3GTJ - chains B and R of the 13 polymer chains in the assembly; structure by X-ray diffraction, 3.42 A resolution.

# Chain B
Name: DNA-directed RNA polymerase II subunit RPB2
From: Saccharomyces cerevisiae
Notes: EC 2.7.7.6; fragment: DNA-directed RNA polymerase II 140 kDa polypeptide
Reference sequence: P08518 (RPB2_YEAST); numbering as in UniProt (aligned over 1-1224)
Chain sequence (1224 residues; row label = number of the first residue in the row):
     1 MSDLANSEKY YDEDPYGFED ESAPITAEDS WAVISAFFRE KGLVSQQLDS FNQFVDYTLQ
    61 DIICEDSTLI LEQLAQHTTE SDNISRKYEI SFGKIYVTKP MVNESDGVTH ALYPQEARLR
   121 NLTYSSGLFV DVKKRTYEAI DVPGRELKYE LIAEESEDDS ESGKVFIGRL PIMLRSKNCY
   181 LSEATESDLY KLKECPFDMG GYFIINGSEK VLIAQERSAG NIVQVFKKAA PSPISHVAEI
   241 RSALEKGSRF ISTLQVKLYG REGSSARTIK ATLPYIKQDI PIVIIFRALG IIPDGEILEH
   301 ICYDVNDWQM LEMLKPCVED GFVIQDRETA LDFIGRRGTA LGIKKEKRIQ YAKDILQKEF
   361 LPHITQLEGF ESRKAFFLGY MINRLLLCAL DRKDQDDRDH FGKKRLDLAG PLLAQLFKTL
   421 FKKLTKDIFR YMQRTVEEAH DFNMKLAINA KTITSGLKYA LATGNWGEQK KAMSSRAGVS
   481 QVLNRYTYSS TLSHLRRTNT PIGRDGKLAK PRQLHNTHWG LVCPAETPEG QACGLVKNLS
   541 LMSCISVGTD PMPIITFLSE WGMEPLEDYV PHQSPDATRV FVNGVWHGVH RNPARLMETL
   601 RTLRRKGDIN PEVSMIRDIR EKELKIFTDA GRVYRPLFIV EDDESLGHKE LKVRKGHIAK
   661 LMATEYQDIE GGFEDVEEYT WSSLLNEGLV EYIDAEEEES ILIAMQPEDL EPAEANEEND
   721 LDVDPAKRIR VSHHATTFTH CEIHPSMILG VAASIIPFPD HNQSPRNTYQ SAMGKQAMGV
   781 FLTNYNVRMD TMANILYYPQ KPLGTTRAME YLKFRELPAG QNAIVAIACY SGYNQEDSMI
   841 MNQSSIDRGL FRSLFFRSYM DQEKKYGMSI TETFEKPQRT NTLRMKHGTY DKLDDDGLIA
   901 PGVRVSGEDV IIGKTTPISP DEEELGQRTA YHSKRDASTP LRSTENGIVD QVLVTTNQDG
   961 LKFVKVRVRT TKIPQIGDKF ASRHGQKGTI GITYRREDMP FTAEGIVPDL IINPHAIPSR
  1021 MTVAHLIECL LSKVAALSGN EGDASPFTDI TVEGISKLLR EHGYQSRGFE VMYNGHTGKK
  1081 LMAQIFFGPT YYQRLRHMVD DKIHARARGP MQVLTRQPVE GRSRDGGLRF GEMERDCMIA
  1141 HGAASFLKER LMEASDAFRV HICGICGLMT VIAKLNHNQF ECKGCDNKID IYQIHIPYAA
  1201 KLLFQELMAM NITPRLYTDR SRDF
Unresolved in the structure: 1-19, 135-163, 503-508, 920-932, 1221-1224
Bound ions: Zn2+: Cys1163, Cys1166, Cys1182, Cys1185

# Chain R
Molecule: 13-nt RNA strand
Notes: fragment: RNA strand
Sequence (13 nucleotides; numbered 1 to 13; the number before each row is that of its first residue):
     1 AUCGAGAGGA UGC
Unresolved in the structure: 13

# Chain B / chain R interface
Contacting residue pairs - 19 pairs, chain B then chain R:
  Lys471(B) - G4(R)  hydrogen bond to the sugar
  Arg476(B) - A5(R)  salt bridge to the phosphate
  Gln481(B) - G6(R)  hydrogen bond to the phosphate
  Gln481(B) - A7(R)  phosphate contact
  Glu529(B) - G9(R)  phosphate contact
  Glu529(B) - A10(R)  phosphate contact
  Glu529(B) - G12(R)  base contact
  Gly530(B) - G12(R)  base contact
  Gln531(B) - G8(R)  base contact
  Tyr769(B) - G12(R)  hydrogen bond to the sugar
  Gln776(B) - G8(R)  hydrogen bond to the phosphate
  Gln776(B) - G9(R)  hydrogen bond to the phosphate
  Lys987(B) - A10(R)  salt bridge to the phosphate
  Lys987(B) - U11(R)  salt bridge to the phosphate
  His1097(B) - G9(R)  sugar contact
  Gln1112(B) - U2(R)  phosphate contact
  Val1113(B) - A1(R)  sugar contact
  Arg1124(B) - A1(R)  phosphate contact
  Arg1124(B) - U2(R)  salt bridge to the phosphate
Interface residues without a listed pair, chain B (18 interface residues in all): Asn465, Gly478, Pro528, Ala772, Lys979

# Summary
The interface between chain B and chain R involves 18 residues on one side and 11 on the other, with 5
hydrogen bonds and 4 salt bridges. Among the polar pairs are Lys471(B)-G4(R), Tyr769(B)-G12(R) and
Gln481(B)-G6(R). Cys1163(B), Cys1166(B), Cys1182(B) and Cys1185(B) coordinate Zn2+.
Here chain B is DNA-directed RNA polymerase II subunit RPB2 (Saccharomyces cerevisiae) and chain R is a 13-nt
RNA strand. Entry 3GTJ (Backtracked RNA polymerase II complex with 13mer RNA) was determined by X-ray
diffraction (same publication as 3GTG, 3GTK, 3GTL, 3GTM, 3GTO, 3GTP and 3GTQ).
